PDB entry 3AZM | X-ray diffraction, 2.89 A resolution | chains A and J of the 10 polymer chains in the assembly

== Chain A ==
Name: Histone H3.1
Source organism: Homo sapiens
UniProt: P68431 (H31_HUMAN); residues 0-135 here correspond to UniProt positions 1-136 (UniProt number = residue number + 1)
Amino-acid sequence (139 residues; each row starts with the number of its first residue; numbers below 1 keep their minus sign (Gly-3 is residue -3)):
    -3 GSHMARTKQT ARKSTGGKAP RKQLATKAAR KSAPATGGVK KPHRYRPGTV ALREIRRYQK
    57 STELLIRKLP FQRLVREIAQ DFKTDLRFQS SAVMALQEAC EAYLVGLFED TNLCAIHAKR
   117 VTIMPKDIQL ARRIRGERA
Not modelled in the structure: -3 to 37
Sequence notes: expression tag (-3 to -1)
UniProt features mapped onto this chain:
  - modified residue: Arg2 (Asymmetric dimethylarginine), Thr3 (Phosphothreonine), Lys4 (Allysine), Gln5 (5-glutamyl dopamine), Thr6 (Phosphothreonine), Arg8 (Citrulline), Lys9 (N6,N6,N6-trimethyllysine), Ser10 (ADP-ribosylserine), Thr11 (Phosphothreonine), Lys14 (N6-(2-hydroxyisobutyryl)lysine), Arg17 (Asymmetric dimethylarginine), Lys18 (N6-(2-hydroxyisobutyryl)lysine), Lys23 (N6-(2-hydroxyisobutyryl)lysine), Arg26 (Citrulline), Lys27 (N6,N6,N6-trimethyllysine), Ser28 (ADP-ribosylserine), Lys36 (N6,N6,N6-trimethyllysine), Lys37 (N6-methyllysine), Tyr41 (Phosphotyrosine), Lys56 (N6,N6,N6-trimethyllysine) and 8 more in UniProt
  - lipidation: Lys18 (N6-decanoyllysine)

== Chain J ==
Molecule: 146-nt DNA strand
Sequence (146 nucleotides; each row starts with the number of its first residue):
   147 ATCAATATCC ACCTGCAGAT TCTACCAAAA GTGTATTTGG AAACTGCTCC ATCAAAAGGC
   207 ATGTTCAGCT GAATTCAGCT GAACATGCCT TTTGATGGAG CAGTTTCCAA ATACACTTTT
   267 GGTAGAATCT GCAGGTGGAT ATTGAT
Not modelled in the structure: 147
Bound ions: Mn2+ site 1 near DG217 (its only coordinating residue here); Mn2+ site 2 near DG280 (its only coordinating residue here)

== Chain A / chain J interface ==
Pairs across the interface (26):
  His39(A) - DT152(J)  phosphate contact
  His39(A) - DA153(J)  sugar contact
  Arg40(A) - DA229(J)  hydrogen bond to the base
  Arg40(A) - DC230(J)  hydrogen bond to the sugar
  Tyr41(A) - DA153(J)  hydrogen bond to the sugar
  Tyr41(A) - DT154(J)  sugar contact
  Tyr41(A) - DA229(J)  hydrogen bond to the phosphate
  Tyr41(A) - DC230(J)  hydrogen bond to the phosphate
  Pro43(A) - DA229(J)  sugar contact
  Gly44(A) - DA228(J)  hydrogen bond to the phosphate
  Gly44(A) - DA229(J)  hydrogen bond to the phosphate
  Thr45(A) - DA229(J)  hydrogen bond to the phosphate
  Val46(A) - DA229(J)  hydrogen bond to the phosphate
  Ala47(A) - DA229(J)  hydrogen bond to the phosphate
  Arg49(A) - DT154(J)  hydrogen bond to the phosphate
  Arg49(A) - DC155(J)  salt bridge to the phosphate
  Arg53(A) - DC155(J)  salt bridge to the phosphate
  Arg63(A) - DT237(J)  sugar contact
  Arg63(A) - DT238(J)  phosphate contact
  Lys64(A) - DT238(J)  hydrogen bond to the phosphate
  Leu65(A) - DT237(J)  phosphate contact
  Leu65(A) - DT238(J)  hydrogen bond to the phosphate
  Pro66(A) - DT237(J)  phosphate contact
  Arg69(A) - DT237(J)  salt bridge to the phosphate
  Asp81(A) - DC247(J)  phosphate contact
  Arg83(A) - DC247(J)  phosphate contact
Other interface residues (no listed pair), chain A (18 interface residues in all): Arg42
Other interface residues (no listed pair), chain J (11 interface residues in all): DG246

== Overview ==
18 residues of chain A and 11 residues of chain J are in contact; the contacts include 13 hydrogen bonds and 3
salt bridges. Polar pairs include Arg40(A)-DA229(J), Arg40(A)-DC230(J) and Tyr41(A)-DA153(J).
Here chain A is Histone H3.1 (Homo sapiens) and chain J is a 146-nt DNA strand. Entry 3AZM (Crystal Structure
of Human Nucleosome Core Particle Containing H4K79Q mutation) was determined by X-ray diffraction, deposited
together with 3AYW, 3AZE, 3AZF, 3AZG, 3AZH, 3AZJ and 3 further entries.
